Entry 5TC1 (electron microscopy, 3.60 A resolution); this record covers chains B and C of the 10 polymer chains in the assembly.

# Chain B (and C)
Protein: Capsid protein
Organism: Enterobacteria phage MS2
Notes: chain C of this document is another copy of the same molecule, construct and numbering; everything in this record applies to it too
Reference sequence: P03612 (CAPSD_BPMS2); residues 0-129 here correspond to UniProt positions 1-130 (UniProt number = residue number + 1)
Amino-acid sequence (130 residues; row label = number of the first residue in the row; numbering starts at 0):
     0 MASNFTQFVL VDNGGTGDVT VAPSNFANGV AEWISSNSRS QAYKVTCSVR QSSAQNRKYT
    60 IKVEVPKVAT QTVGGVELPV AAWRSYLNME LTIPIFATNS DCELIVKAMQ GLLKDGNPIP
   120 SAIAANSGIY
Unresolved in the structure: 0
From the paper describing this entry:
  - binding site for phage MS2 genome: Asn27, Thr45, Ser47, Arg49, Ser51, Ser52, Asn55, Lys57, Thr59, Lys61, Tyr129

# How chain B and chain C interact
Residue-residue contacts (15):
  Ala1(B) - Gln6(C)  hydrogen bond (backbone-side chain)
  Val48(B) - Ser23(C)
  Val48(B) - Asn24(C)  hydrogen bond (backbone-side chain)
  Gln50(B) - Arg38(C)  hydrogen bond
  Arg56(B) - Arg38(C)
  Ile94(B) - Ser37(C)
  Ile94(B) - Arg38(C)  hydrogen bond (backbone-backbone)
  Ile94(B) - Ser39(C)  hydrogen bond (backbone-backbone)
  Phe95(B) - Ser37(C)
  Phe95(B) - Pro78(C)
  Phe95(B) - Val79(C)  hydrophobic
  Ala96(B) - Ser37(C)
  Thr97(B) - Ser37(C)
  Asn98(B) - Ser35(C)  hydrogen bond (side chain-backbone)
  Asn98(B) - Asn36(C)
Also at the interface, not in a pair above, chain B (13 interface residues in all): Phe25, Asn27, Gly28, Arg49
Also at the interface, not in a pair above, chain C (13 interface residues in all): Phe4, Phe25, Leu77

# Overview
Chain B and chain C each contribute 13 residues to their interface, with 6 hydrogen bonds. Polar pairs include
Ala1(B)-Gln6(C), Val48(B)-Asn24(C) and Gln50(B)-Arg38(C). From the paper: a binding site for phage MS2 genome
at Asn27(B), Thr45(B) and Ser47(B) among others.
Both chains are Capsid protein (Enterobacteria phage MS2). Entry 5TC1 (In situ structures of the genome and
genome-delivery apparatus in ssRNA bacteriophage MS2) was determined by electron microscopy.
